3TEO - chains D and G of the 8 polymer chains in the assembly; structure by X-ray diffraction, 2.40 A resolution.

Chain D (and G):
Protein: Carbon disulfide hydrolase
Organism: Acidianus sp. A1-3
Notes: chain G of this document is another copy of the same molecule, construct and numbering; everything in this record applies to it too
Amino-acid sequence (204 residues; numbered 1 to 204; the number before each row is that of its first residue):
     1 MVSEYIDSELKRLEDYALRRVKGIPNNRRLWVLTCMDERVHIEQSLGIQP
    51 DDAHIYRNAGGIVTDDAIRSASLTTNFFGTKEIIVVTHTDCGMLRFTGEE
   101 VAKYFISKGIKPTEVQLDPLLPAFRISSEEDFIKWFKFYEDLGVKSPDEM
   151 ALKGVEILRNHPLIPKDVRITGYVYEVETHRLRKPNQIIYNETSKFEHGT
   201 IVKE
Not modelled in the structure: 1, 204
Modified / non-standard residues: Mse-1 (selenomethionine); Mse-36, Mse-93, Mse-150 (selenomethionine; parent Met)

Chain D / chain G interface:
Residue-residue contacts (40):
  Val-2(D) with Arg-28(G); Leu-30(G), hydrophobic; Leu-46(G); Ile-48(G), hydrophobic; Glu-82(G), hydrogen bond (backbone-side chain)
  Ser-3(D) with Glu-82(G), hydrogen bond (backbone-side chain); Thr-171(G); Tyr-173(G), hydrogen bond (backbone-side chain)
  Tyr-5(D) with Arg-28(G)
  Ile-6(D) with Leu-46(G); Ile-84(G), hydrophobic; Tyr-173(G), hydrophobic; Leu-182(G), hydrophobic
  Asp-7(D) with Tyr-173(G), hydrogen bond; Lys-184(G)
  Leu-10(D) with Tyr-173(G), hydrophobic; Leu-182(G); Lys-184(G)
  Leu-13(D) with Arg-181(G)
  Glu-14(D) with Gln-187(G), hydrogen bond
  Ala-17(D) with Ile-189(G), hydrophobic; Thr-193(G)
  Leu-18(D) with Glu-192(G); Thr-193(G)
  Arg-20(D) with Gly-199(G); Thr-200(G)
  Val-21(D) with Glu-197(G); Gly-199(G); Thr-200(G), hydrogen bond (backbone-backbone)
  Lys-22(D) with Thr-200(G)
  Gly-23(D) with Thr-200(G); Val-202(G)
  Pro-25(D) with Val-202(G)
  Arg-29(D) with Val-202(G); Lys-203(G), hydrogen bond (side chain-backbone)
  Asn-76(D) with Ile-201(G)
  Phe-77(D) with Ile-201(G); Val-202(G), hydrogen bond (backbone-backbone)
  Phe-78(D) with Val-202(G)
  Gly-79(D) with Val-202(G)
Other interface residues (no listed pair), chain D (21 interface residues in all): Ile-24
Other interface residues (no listed pair), chain G (23 interface residues in all): Arg-183, His-198

Overview:
21 residues of chain D face 23 of chain G across their interface; the contacts include 8 hydrogen bonds. Polar
contacts include Val-2(D)/Glu-82(G), Ser-3(D)/Glu-82(G) and Ser-3(D)/Tyr-173(G).
Both chains are Carbon disulfide hydrolase (Acidianus sp. A1-3). Entry 3TEO (APO Form of carbon disulfide
hydrolase (selenomethionine form)) was determined by X-ray diffraction (same publication as 3TEN).
